Entry 3QFJ (X-ray diffraction, 2.29 A resolution); this record covers chains A and D of the 5 polymer chains in the assembly.

== Chain A ==
Protein: HLA class I histocompatibility antigen, A-2 alpha chain
Organism: Homo sapiens
Reference sequence: P01892 (1A02_HUMAN); residues 1-275 here correspond to UniProt positions 25-299 (UniProt number = residue number + 24)
Sequence (275 residues; each row starts with the number of its first residue):
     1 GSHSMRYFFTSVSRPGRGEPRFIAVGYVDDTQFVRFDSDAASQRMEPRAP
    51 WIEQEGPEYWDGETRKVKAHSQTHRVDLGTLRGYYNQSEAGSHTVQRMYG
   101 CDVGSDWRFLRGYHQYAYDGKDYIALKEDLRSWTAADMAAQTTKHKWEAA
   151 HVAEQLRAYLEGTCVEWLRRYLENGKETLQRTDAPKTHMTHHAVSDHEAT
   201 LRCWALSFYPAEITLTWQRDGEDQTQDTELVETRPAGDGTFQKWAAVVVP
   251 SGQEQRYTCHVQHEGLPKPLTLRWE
Cystine bridges: Cys101-Cys164, Cys203-Cys259

== Chain D ==
Protein: A6 alpha chain
Organism: Homo sapiens
Sequence (200 residues; numbered 1 to 206; 6 numbers in that range are skipped by the numbering (no residue carries them; nothing is unmodelled there); the number before each row is that of its first residue):
     1 KEVEQNSGPLSVPEGAIASLNCTYSDRGSQSFFWYRQYSGKSPELIMSIY
    51 SNGDKEDG
    61 RFTAQLNKASQYVSLLIRDSQPSDSATYLCAVT
    98 TDSWGKLQFGAGTQVVVTPDIQNPDPAVYQLRDSKSSDKSVCLFTDFDSQ
   148 TNVSQSKDSDVYITDKTVLDMRSMDFKSNSAVAWSNKSDFACANAFNNSI
   198 IPEDTFFPS
Cystine bridges: Cys22-Cys90, Cys139-Cys189

== How chain A and chain D interact ==
Residue-residue contacts (19; chain A residue first):
  Arg65(A) - Thr98(D)  hydrogen bond
  Arg65(A) - Asp99(D)  salt bridge
  Arg65(A) - Trp101(D)
  Arg65(A) - Gly102(D)
  Lys66(A) - Gln30(D)
  Lys66(A) - Asp99(D)
  Lys68(A) - Trp101(D)
  Ala69(A) - Trp101(D)  hydrophobic
  Gln72(A) - Trp101(D)
  Gln155(A) - Tyr50(D)
  Ala158(A) - Tyr50(D)  hydrophobic
  Ala158(A) - Ser51(D)
  Tyr159(A) - Gln30(D)
  Thr163(A) - Lys68(D)  hydrogen bond
  Glu166(A) - Asn52(D)
  Glu166(A) - Lys68(D)  salt bridge
  Trp167(A) - Arg27(D)
  Trp167(A) - Gly28(D)
  Arg170(A) - Arg27(D)
The authors on this interface:
  - interface residues, chain A: Arg65(A), Lys66(A), Ala69(A)

== Overview ==
Chain A and chain D form an interface of 12 and 11 residues respectively; the contacts include 2 hydrogen
bonds and 2 salt bridges. Among the polar pairs are Arg65(A)-Asp99(D), Glu166(A)-Lys68(D) and
Arg65(A)-Thr98(D). The paper reports interface residues Arg65(A), Lys66(A) and Ala69(A).
Chain A is HLA class I histocompatibility antigen, A-2 alpha chain and chain D is A6 alpha chain, both from
Homo sapiens; the structure, The complex between TCR A6 and human Class I MHC HLA-A2 with the modified TAX
(Y5F) ..., was determined by X-ray diffraction together with 3QH3 from the same study.
